6FVX - chains K and J of the 47 polymer chains in the assembly; structure by electron microscopy, 4.90 A resolution (low resolution: residue-level contacts below are approximate; hydrogen-bond / salt-bridge calls are withheld).

# Chain K
Name: 26S proteasome regulatory subunit 6B homolog
Organism: Saccharomyces cerevisiae (strain ATCC 204508 / S288c)
Reference sequence: P33298 (PRS6B_YEAST); residues 35-428 here = UniProt positions 35-428
Sequence (394 residues; numbered 35 to 428; the number before each row is that of its first residue):
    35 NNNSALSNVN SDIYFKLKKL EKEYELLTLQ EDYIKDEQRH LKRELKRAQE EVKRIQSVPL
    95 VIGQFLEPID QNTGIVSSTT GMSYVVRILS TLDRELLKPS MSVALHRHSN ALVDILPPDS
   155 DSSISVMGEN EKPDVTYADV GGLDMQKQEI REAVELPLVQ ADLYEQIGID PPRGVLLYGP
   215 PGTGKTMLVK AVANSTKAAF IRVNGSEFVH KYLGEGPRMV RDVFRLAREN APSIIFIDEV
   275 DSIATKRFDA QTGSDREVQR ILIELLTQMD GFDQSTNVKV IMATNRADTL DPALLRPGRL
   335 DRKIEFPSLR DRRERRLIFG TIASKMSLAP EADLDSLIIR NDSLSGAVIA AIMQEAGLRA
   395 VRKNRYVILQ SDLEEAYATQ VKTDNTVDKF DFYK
Swiss-Prot annotation at these positions:
  - binding site (ATP): G213 to T220
  - cross-link: K280 (Glycyl lysine isopeptide (Lys-Gly) (interchain with G-Cter in ubiquitin))

# Chain J
Name: 26S proteasome regulatory subunit 8 homolog
Organism: Saccharomyces cerevisiae (strain ATCC 204508 / S288c)
Reference sequence: Q01939 (PRS8_YEAST); numbering as in UniProt (aligned over 1-405)
Sequence (405 residues; numbered 1 to 405; the number before each row is that of its first residue):
     1 MTAAVTSSNI VLETHESGIK PYFEQKIQET ELKIRSKTEN VRRLEAQRNA LNDKVRFIKD
    61 ELRLLQEPGS YVGEVIKIVS DKKVLVKVQP EGKYIVDVAK DINVKDLKAS QRVCLRSDSY
   121 MLHKVLENKA DPLVSLMMVE KVPDSTYDMV GGLTKQIKEI KEVIELPVKH PELFESLGIA
   181 QPKGVILYGP PGTGKTLLAR AVAHHTDCKF IRVSGAELVQ KYIGEGSRMV RELFVMAREH
   241 APSIIFMDEI DSIGSTRVEG SGGGDSEVQR TMLELLNQLD GFETSKNIKI IMATNRLDIL
   301 DPALLRPGRI DRKIEFPPPS VAARAEILRI HSRKMNLTRG INLRKVAEKM NGCSGADVKG
   361 VCTEAGMYAL RERRIHVTQE DFELAVGKVM NKNQETAISV AKLFK
Swiss-Prot annotation at these positions:
  - binding site (ATP): G189 to T196
  - modified residue: T2 (N-acetylthreonine)

# Interface between chain K and chain J
Residue-residue contacts (118; chain K residue first):
  N35(K) with M1(J); T2(J)
  N36(K) with A4(J)
  N37(K) with T2(J); S8(J); E13(J); E16(J); S17(J)
  S38(K) with T2(J); E13(J)
  A39(K) with E13(J); E16(J)
  L40(K) with E16(J); S17(J)
  S41(K) with E16(J)
  I47(K) with I27(J)
  Y48(K) with K26(J)
  L51(K) with I27(J)
  Y58(K) with I34(J)
  L61(K) with V41(J)
  T62(K) with I34(J); K37(J)
  Q64(K) with V41(J)
  E65(K) with K37(J); N40(J); V41(J); L44(J)
  I68(K) with V41(J); L44(J); E45(J)
  K69(K) with L44(J)
  E71(K) with R48(J)
  Q72(K) with L44(J); Q47(J); R48(J)
  L75(K) with R48(J); N52(J); V55(J); R56(J)
  E78(K) with V55(J); R56(J)
  L79(K) with V55(J)
  A82(K) with V55(J); I58(J); K59(J)
  E85(K) with L62(J)
  V86(K) with I58(J); L62(J)
  E101(K) with R112(J)
  P102(K) with N128(J)
  I103(K) with E127(J); N128(J)
  D104(K) with K124(J); E127(J)
  I109(K) with V72(J); L126(J)
  G115(K) with P90(J)
  M116(K) with E91(J)
  S117(K) with Y71(J); P90(J)
  Y118(K) with S70(J); Y71(J)
  V119(K) with E67(J); S70(J); Y71(J); V72(J); C114(J)
  V120(K) with E67(J)
  R121(K) with E61(J); L64(J); L65(J); E67(J)
  S124(K) with F57(J); E61(J)
  S143(K) with L65(J); E67(J)
  N144(K) with E67(J)
  A145(K) with L65(J)
  Q182(K) with R371(J)
  E186(K) with M367(J); R371(J)
  L197(K) with L370(J); R373(J)
  Y198(K) with L370(J)
  Q200(K) with N336(J); I375(J)
  I201(K) with M335(J); N336(J); G366(J); L370(J); V377(J)
  G202(K) with K334(J); M335(J)
  D204(K) with K334(J)
  K280(K) with I253(J); S255(J)
  R281(K) with E217(J)
  F282(K) with L218(J)
  D283(K) with G224(J)
  A284(K) with Y222(J); I223(J)
  Q285(K) with I223(J); E225(J)
  R290(K) with Y222(J)
  Q293(K) with E217(J); Q220(J); K221(J)
  I297(K) with K221(J)
  L300(K) with V139(J)
  D304(K) with M138(J)
  D325(K) with L218(J)
  A327(K) with L218(J)
  R330(K) with E140(J); K141(J); R212(J)
  P331(K) with K141(J)
  R333(K) with M138(J)
  R336(K) with M367(J)
Interface residues without a listed pair, chain K (77 interface residues in all): N44, Q83, I89, I122, L123, V147, L190, I203, L296, T301, P326
Interface residues without a listed pair, chain J (80 interface residues in all): A3, S7, I19, K20, F23, E31, L51, K54, Q66, P68, G69, G254, T256, T363, A369, R374

# Overview
Chain K and chain J form an interface of 77 and 80 residues respectively. UniProt lists 8 ATP-binding residues
on chain K; 8 ATP-binding residues on chain J.
Chain K is 26S proteasome regulatory subunit 6B homolog and chain J is 26S proteasome regulatory subunit 8
homolog, both from Saccharomyces cerevisiae (strain ATCC 204508 / S288c); the structure, 26S proteasome, s5
state, was determined by electron microscopy, deposited together with 6FVW, 6FVT, 6FVU, 6FVV and 6FVY.
